PDB entry 7VNP | electron microscopy, 2.79 A resolution | chains C and E of the 8 polymer chains in the assembly

[Chain C (and E)]
Molecule: Potassium voltage-gated channel subfamily KQT member 4, Maltodextrin-binding protein
Organism: Homo sapiens
Notes: chain E of this document is another copy of the same molecule, construct and numbering; everything in this record applies to it too
UniProt: chimeric construct of P56696, A0A140NCD0: residues 2-650 from P56696 (KCNQ4_HUMAN) positions 2-650 (same numbers); residues 660-1026 from A0A140NCD0 positions 26-392 (UniProt number = residue number - 634)
Chain sequence (1049 residues; row label = number of the first residue in the row; numbers below 1 keep their minus sign (Met-7 is residue -7)):
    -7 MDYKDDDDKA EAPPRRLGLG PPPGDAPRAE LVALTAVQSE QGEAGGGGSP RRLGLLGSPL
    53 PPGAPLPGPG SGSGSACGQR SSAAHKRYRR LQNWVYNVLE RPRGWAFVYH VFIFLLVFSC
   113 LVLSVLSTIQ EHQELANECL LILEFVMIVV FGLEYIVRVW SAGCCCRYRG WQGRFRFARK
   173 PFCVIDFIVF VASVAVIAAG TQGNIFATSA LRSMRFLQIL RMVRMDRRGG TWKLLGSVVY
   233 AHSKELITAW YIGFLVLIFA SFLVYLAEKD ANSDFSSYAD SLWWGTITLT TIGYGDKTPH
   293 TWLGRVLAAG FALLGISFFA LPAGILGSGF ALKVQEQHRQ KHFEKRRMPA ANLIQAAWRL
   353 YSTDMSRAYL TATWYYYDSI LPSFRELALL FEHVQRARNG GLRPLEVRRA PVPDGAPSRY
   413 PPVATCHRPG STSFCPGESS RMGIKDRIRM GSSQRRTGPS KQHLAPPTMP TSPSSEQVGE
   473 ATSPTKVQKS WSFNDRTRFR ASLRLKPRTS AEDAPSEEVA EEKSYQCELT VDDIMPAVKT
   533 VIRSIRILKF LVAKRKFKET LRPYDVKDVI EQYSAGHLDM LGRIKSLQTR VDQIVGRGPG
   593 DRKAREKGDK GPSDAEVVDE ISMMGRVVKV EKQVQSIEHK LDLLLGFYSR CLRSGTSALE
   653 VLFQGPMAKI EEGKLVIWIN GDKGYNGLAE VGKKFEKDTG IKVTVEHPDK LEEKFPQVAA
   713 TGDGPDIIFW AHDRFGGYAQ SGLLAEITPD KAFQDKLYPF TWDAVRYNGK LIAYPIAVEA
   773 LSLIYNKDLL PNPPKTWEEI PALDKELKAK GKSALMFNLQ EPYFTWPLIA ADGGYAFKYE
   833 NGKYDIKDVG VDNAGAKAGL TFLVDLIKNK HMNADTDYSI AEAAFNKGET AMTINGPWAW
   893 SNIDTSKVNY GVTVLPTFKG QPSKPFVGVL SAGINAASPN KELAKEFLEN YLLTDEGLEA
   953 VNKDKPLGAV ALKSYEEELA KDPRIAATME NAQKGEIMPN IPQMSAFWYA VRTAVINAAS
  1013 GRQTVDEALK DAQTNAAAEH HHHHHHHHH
Not modelled in the structure: -7 to 73, 192-199, 357-527, 585-1041
Differences from the reference sequence: initiating methionine (-7); expression tag (-6 to 1, 1027-1041); linker (651-659)
Bound ions: K+ site 1: Thr283, Ile284 (shared with 2 residues of chain A; Thr283(E), Ile284(E) of chain E; 2 residues of chain G); K+ site 2: Thr283 (shared with 1 residue of chain A; Thr283(E) of chain E; 1 residue of chain G); K+ site 3: Ile284, Gly285 (shared with 2 residues of chain A; Ile284(E), Gly285(E) of chain E; 2 residues of chain G); K+ site 4: Gly285, Tyr286 (shared with 2 residues of chain A; Gly285(E), Tyr286(E) of chain E; 2 residues of chain G)
Ligand contacts:
  - 7YV ((1S,2S,4R)-N-(2,4,6-trimethylphenyl)bicyclo[2.2.1]heptane-2-carboxamid), molecule 1: Trp242, Phe246, Phe311, Pro314, Leu318
  - 7YV, molecule 2: Leu305, Leu306, Ser309, Phe310
  - PtdIns(4,5)P2 (PT5; [(2R)-1-octadecanoyloxy-3-[oxidanyl-[(1R,2R,3S,4R,5R,6S)-2,3,6-tris(oxidanyl)-4,5-diphosphonooxy-cyclohexyl]oxy-phospho ryl]oxy-propan-2-yl] (8Z)-icosa-5,8,11,14-tetraenoate), molecule 1: Arg93, Arg159, Lys172, Phe174, Ile177, Leu212, Arg219, Arg220, Gly221, Trp224, Lys225
  - PtdIns(4,5)P2 (PT5), molecule 2: Arg93, Arg95, Phe99, Phe106, Met217, Asp218, Arg220, Gly221, Gly222, Thr223, His330, Lys333
  - PtdIns(4,5)P2 (PT5), molecule 3: Val231, Ser235, Lys236, Ile239, Trp242, Tyr243, Phe246, Leu249
  - PtdIns(4,5)P2 (PT5), molecule 4: Leu247, Val248, Phe251
Curated features (UniProtKB/Swiss-Prot):
  - region (Interaction with CALM): Ala342 to Arg351, Arg535 to Phe549
  - binding site (a 1,2-diacyl-sn-glycero-3-phospho-(1D-myo-inositol-4,5-bisphosphate)): Arg93, Lys172, Arg219, Arg220, Lys225, Ser235, His330, Lys333

[Interface between chain C and chain E]
Residue-residue contacts (56; chain C residue first):
  Val117(C) with Tyr270(E), hydrophobic
  Ile121(C) with Ser269(E)
  Met214(C) with Tyr243(E); Phe246(E), hydrophobic
  Val215(C) with Tyr243(E), hydrogen bond (backbone-side chain); Leu247(E), hydrophobic
  Asp218(C) with Tyr243(E)
  Gly222(C) with Lys236(E)
  Thr223(C) with Thr240(E); Tyr243(E); Ile244(E)
  Trp224(C) with Tyr243(E), hydrophobic; Leu247(E), hydrophobic
  Leu226(C) with Thr240(E)
  Leu227(C) with Ile244(E), hydrophobic; Phe310(E), hydrophobic
  Trp275(C) with Arg297(E)
  Thr283(C) with Thr283(E)
  Ile284(C) with Thr280(E); Ile284(E); Gly285(E)
  Gly285(C) with Gly285(E)
  Tyr286(C) with Trp276(E), hydrogen bond; Thr280(E), hydrogen bond; Tyr286(E); Gly287(E); Thr290(E)
  Ala315(C) with Ser309(E); Leu313(E)
  Leu318(C) with Leu313(E)
  Gly319(C) with Leu313(E)
  Phe322(C) with Glu237(E); Thr240(E); Leu313(E), hydrophobic
  Ala323(C) with Glu237(E)
  Val326(C) with Lys236(E); Glu237(E)
  Gln329(C) with Lys236(E)
  Asp557(C) with Val558(E)
  Val561(C) with Lys559(E)
  Tyr565(C) with Tyr565(E), hydrogen bond (side chain-backbone); Ser566(E), hydrogen bond (side chain-backbone); His569(E), hydrogen bond
  His569(C) with His569(E), hydrogen bond
  Asp571(C) with Lys577(E), salt bridge
  Met572(C) with Leu573(E), hydrophobic; Ile576(E), hydrophobic
  Arg575(C) with Ile576(E); Lys577(E); Gln580(E)
  Ile576(C) with Ile576(E), hydrophobic
  Leu579(C) with Gln580(E)
  Arg582(C) with Gln580(E), hydrogen bond (side chain-backbone); Val583(E); Asp584(E), salt bridge
  Val583(C) with Val583(E), hydrophobic
Other interface residues (no listed pair), chain C (42 interface residues in all): Leu113, Phe208, Met217, Asp272, Thr278, Thr282, Asp288, Lys289, Pro314
Other interface residues (no listed pair), chain E (47 interface residues in all): Ile239, Ile250, Phe251, Ala271, Lys289, Pro291, Ala300, Ala301, Ala304, Leu305, Ile308, Ala312, Ile317, Ile562, Met572

[Summary]
The interface between chain C and chain E involves 42 residues on one side and 47 on the other; the contacts
include 8 hydrogen bonds and 2 salt bridges. Polar pairs include Asp571(C)-Lys577(E), Arg582(C)-Asp584(E) and
Val215(C)-Tyr243(E).
Both chains are Potassium voltage-gated channel subfamily KQT member 4, Maltodextrin-binding protein (Homo
sapiens). Entry 7VNP (Structure of human KCNQ4-ML213 complex with PIP2) was determined by electron microscopy
(same publication as 7VNQ and 7VNR).
